PDB entry 3AZL | X-ray diffraction, 2.70 A resolution | chains C and J of the 10 polymer chains in the assembly

# Chain C
Name: Histone H2A type 1-B/E
Organism: Homo sapiens
UniProtKB: P04908 (H2A1B_HUMAN); residues 0-129 here correspond to UniProt positions 1-130 (UniProt number = residue number + 1)
Amino-acid sequence (133 residues; numbered -3 to 129; the number before each row is that of its first residue; numbers below 1 keep their minus sign (Gly-3 is residue -3)):
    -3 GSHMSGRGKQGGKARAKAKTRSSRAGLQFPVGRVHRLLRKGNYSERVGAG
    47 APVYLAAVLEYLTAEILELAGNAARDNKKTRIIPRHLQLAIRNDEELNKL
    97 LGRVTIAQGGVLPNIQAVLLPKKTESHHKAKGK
Disordered / not traced: -3 to 10, 119-129
Sequence notes: expression tag (-3 to -1)
Curated features (UniProtKB/Swiss-Prot):
  - modified residue: Ser1 (N-acetylserine), Arg3 (Citrulline), Lys5 (N6-(2-hydroxyisobutyryl)lysine), Lys9 (N6-(2-hydroxyisobutyryl)lysine), Lys13 (N6-(beta-hydroxybutyryl)lysine), Lys36 (N6-(2-hydroxyisobutyryl)lysine), Lys74 (N6-(2-hydroxyisobutyryl)lysine), Lys75 (N6-(2-hydroxyisobutyryl)lysine), Lys95 (N6-(2-hydroxyisobutyryl)lysine), Gln104 (N5-methylglutamine), Lys118 (N6-(2-hydroxyisobutyryl)lysine), Lys119 (N6-crotonyllysine), Thr120 (Phosphothreonine), Lys125 (N6-crotonyllysine)
  - cross-link (Glycyl lysine isopeptide (Lys-Gly)): Lys13 (interchain with G-Cter in ubiquitin), Lys15 (interchain with G-Cter in ubiquitin), Lys119 (interchain with G-Cter in ubiquitin)

# Chain J
Molecule: 146-nt DNA strand
Sequence (146 nucleotides; each row starts with the number of its first residue):
   147 ATCAATATCCACCTGCAGATTCTACCAAAAGTGTATTTGGAAACTGCTCC
   197 ATCAAAAGGCATGTTCAGCTGAATTCAGCTGAACATGCCTTTTGATGGAG
   247 CAGTTTCCAAATACACTTTTGGTAGAATCTGCAGGTGGATATTGAT
Disordered / not traced: 147

# Interface between chain C and chain J
Residue-residue contacts (18):
  Arg11(C) - DT263(J)  base contact
  Arg11(C) - DT264(J)  hydrogen bond to the base
  Arg11(C) - DT265(J)  hydrogen bond to the sugar
  Ala14(C) - DT266(J)  phosphate contact
  Thr16(C) - DG267(J)  sugar contact
  Arg29(C) - DG268(J)  hydrogen bond to the phosphate
  Arg29(C) - DT269(J)  salt bridge to the phosphate
  Arg42(C) - DT258(J)  hydrogen bond to the sugar
  Arg42(C) - DA259(J)  phosphate contact
  Val43(C) - DT258(J)  phosphate contact
  Val43(C) - DA259(J)  hydrogen bond to the phosphate
  Gly44(C) - DT258(J)  phosphate contact
  Ala45(C) - DT258(J)  hydrogen bond to the phosphate
  Lys75(C) - DC278(J)  phosphate contact
  Thr76(C) - DG277(J)  sugar contact
  Thr76(C) - DC278(J)  hydrogen bond to the phosphate
  Arg77(C) - DG277(J)  hydrogen bond to the sugar
  Arg77(C) - DC278(J)  hydrogen bond to the phosphate
Also at the interface, not in a pair above, chain C (14 interface residues in all): Pro26, Glu41, Lys74
Also at the interface, not in a pair above, chain J (12 interface residues in all): DA279

# Overview
14 residues of chain C face 12 of chain J across their interface; the contacts include 9 hydrogen bonds and 1
salt bridge. Among the polar pairs are Arg11(C)-DT264(J), Arg11(C)-DT265(J) and Arg42(C)-DT258(J).
Chain C is Histone H2A type 1-B/E (Homo sapiens) and chain J is a 146-nt DNA strand; the structure, Crystal
Structure of Human Nucleosome Core Particle Containing H4K77Q mutation, was determined by X-ray diffraction,
deposited together with 3AYW, 3AZE, 3AZF, 3AZG, 3AZH, 3AZJ and 3 further entries.
